Entry 7O4I (electron microscopy, 3.20 A resolution); this record covers chains M and T of the 30 polymer chains in the assembly.

# Chain M
Protein: Transcription initiation factor IIB
From: Saccharomyces cerevisiae (strain ATCC 204508 / S288c)
Reference sequence: P29055 (TF2B_YEAST); residues 1-345 here = UniProt positions 1-345
Chain sequence (352 residues; each row starts with the number of its first residue):
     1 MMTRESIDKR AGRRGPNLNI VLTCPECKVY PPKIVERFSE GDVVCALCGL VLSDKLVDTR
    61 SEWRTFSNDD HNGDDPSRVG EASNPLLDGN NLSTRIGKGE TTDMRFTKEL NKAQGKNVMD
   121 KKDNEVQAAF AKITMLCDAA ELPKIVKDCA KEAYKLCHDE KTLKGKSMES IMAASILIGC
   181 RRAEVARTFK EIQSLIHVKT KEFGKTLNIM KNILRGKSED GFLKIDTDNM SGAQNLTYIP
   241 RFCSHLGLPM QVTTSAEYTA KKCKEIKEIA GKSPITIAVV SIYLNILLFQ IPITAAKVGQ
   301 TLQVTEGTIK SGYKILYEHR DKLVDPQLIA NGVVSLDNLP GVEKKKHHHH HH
Disordered / not traced: 1-13, 59-77, 222-223, 343-352
Differences from the reference sequence: expression tag (346-352)
Bound ions: Zn2+: Cys24, Cys27, Cys45, Cys48
UniProt features mapped onto this chain:
  - zinc finger: Ile20 to Ser53 (TFIIB-type)
  - binding site (Zn(2+)): Cys24, Cys27, Cys45, Cys48

# Chain T
Molecule: Template DNA
Sequence (106 nucleotides; row label = number of the first residue in the row):
     1 TGACACAGCG CAGTTGTGCT ATGATATTTT TATGTATGTA CAACACACAT CGGAGGTGAA
    61 TCGAACGTTC CATAGCTATT ATATACACAG CGTGCTACTG TTCTCG
Disordered / not traced: 1-29, 97-106

# How chain M and chain T interact
Contacting residue pairs (19):
  Lys112(M) - DA64(T)  hydrogen bond to the phosphate
  Lys112(M) - DA65(T)  salt bridge to the phosphate
  Lys164(M) - DG75(T)  salt bridge to the phosphate
  Gly165(M) - DG75(T)  phosphate contact
  Gly165(M) - DC76(T)  phosphate contact
  Lys166(M) - DC76(T)  salt bridge to the phosphate
  Lys190(M) - DC88(T)  salt bridge to the phosphate
  Glu202(M) - DT77(T)  phosphate contact
  Gly271(M) - DC86(T)  sugar contact
  Lys272(M) - DC86(T)  phosphate contact
  Lys272(M) - DA87(T)  salt bridge to the phosphate
  Ser273(M) - DC86(T)  phosphate contact
  Ser273(M) - DA87(T)  hydrogen bond to the phosphate
  Thr276(M) - DA87(T)  hydrogen bond to the phosphate
  Gln303(M) - DC88(T)  phosphate contact
  Val304(M) - DC88(T)  phosphate contact
  Thr305(M) - DC88(T)  hydrogen bond to the phosphate
  Thr305(M) - DA89(T)  phosphate contact
  Thr308(M) - DC88(T)  hydrogen bond to the phosphate

# In short
14 residues of chain M and 9 residues of chain T are in contact, with 5 hydrogen bonds and 5 salt bridges.
Polar contacts include Lys112(M)-DA64(T), Ser273(M)-DA87(T) and Thr276(M)-DA87(T). Cys24(M), Cys27(M),
Cys45(M) and Cys48(M) coordinate Zn2+. UniProt lists 4 Zn2+-binding residues on chain M.
Here chain M is Transcription initiation factor IIB (Saccharomyces cerevisiae (strain ATCC 204508 / S288c))
and chain T is Template DNA. Entry 7O4I (Yeast RNA polymerase II transcription pre-initiation complex with
initial transcription bubble) was determined by electron microscopy, deposited together with 7O4J, 7O4K, 7O4L,
7O72, 7O73 and 7O75.
